6RDC - chains 1 and 6 of the 31 polymer chains in the assembly; structure by electron microscopy, 3.20 A resolution.

# Chain 1
Name: ATP synthase associated protein ASA1
Organism: Polytomella sp. Pringsheim 198.80
Reference sequence: Q85JD5 (Q85JD5_9CHLO); numbering as in UniProt (aligned over 1-618)
Chain sequence (618 residues; each row starts with the number of its first residue):
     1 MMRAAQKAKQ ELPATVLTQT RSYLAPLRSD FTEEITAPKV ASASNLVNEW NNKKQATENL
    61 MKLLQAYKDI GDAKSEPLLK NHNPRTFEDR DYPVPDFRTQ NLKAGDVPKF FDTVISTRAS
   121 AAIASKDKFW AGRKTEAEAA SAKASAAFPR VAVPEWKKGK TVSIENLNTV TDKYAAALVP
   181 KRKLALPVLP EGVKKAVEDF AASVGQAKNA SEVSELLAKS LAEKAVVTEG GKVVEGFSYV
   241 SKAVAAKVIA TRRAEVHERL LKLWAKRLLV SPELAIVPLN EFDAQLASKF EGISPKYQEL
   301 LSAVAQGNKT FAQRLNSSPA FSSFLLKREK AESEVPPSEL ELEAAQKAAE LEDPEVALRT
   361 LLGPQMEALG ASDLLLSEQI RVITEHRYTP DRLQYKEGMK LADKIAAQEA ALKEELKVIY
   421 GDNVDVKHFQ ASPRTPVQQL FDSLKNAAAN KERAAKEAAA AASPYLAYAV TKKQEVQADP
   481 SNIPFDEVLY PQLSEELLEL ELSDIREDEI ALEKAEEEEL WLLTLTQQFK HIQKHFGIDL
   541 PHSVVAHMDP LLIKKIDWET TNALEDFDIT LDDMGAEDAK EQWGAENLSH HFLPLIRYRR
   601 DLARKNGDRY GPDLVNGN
Disordered / not traced: 1-22, 618

# Chain 6
Name: Mitochondrial ATP synthase subunit ASA6
Organism: Polytomella sp. Pringsheim 198.80
Reference sequence: D7P897 (D7P897_9CHLO); numbering as in UniProt (aligned over 1-151)
Chain sequence (151 residues; numbered 1 to 151; the number before each row is that of its first residue):
     1 MMLRTLTRSS AVAGQAVRLF KTSAAAAEGN SVAGIIKSVN ETSGANLLSS LKTIKAQAAP
    61 IYPAAASSTG YSTQAKIALF GALSWILYRA DGQSKAHEWI VDLNLNVLQA AWLISFSSLI
   121 PFRAVYFAFR GMAPATASTL NGLKTFSSIS L
Disordered / not traced: 1-27

# How chain 1 and chain 6 interact
Residue-residue contacts (75; chain 1 residue first):
  E258(1) - G44(6)
  L261(1) - L47(6)
  K262(1) - V39(6)
  K262(1) - N40(6)  hydrogen bond (side chain-backbone)
  K262(1) - T42(6)  hydrogen bond (side chain-backbone)
  W264(1) - L151(6)  hydrophobic
  K266(1) - V39(6)
  K266(1) - N40(6)  hydrogen bond
  R267(1) - S150(6)  hydrogen bond (side chain-backbone)
  L269(1) - I35(6)  hydrophobic
  L269(1) - L51(6)
  L269(1) - I54(6)  hydrophobic
  L269(1) - K55(6)
  V270(1) - I35(6)  hydrophobic
  E273(1) - T145(6)
  L274(1) - I149(6)  hydrophobic
  F282(1) - F146(6)  hydrophobic
  F282(1) - I149(6)  hydrophobic
  F282(1) - L151(6)  hydrophobic
  F290(1) - K144(6)
  F290(1) - F146(6)  hydrophobic
  F290(1) - S147(6)
  Q298(1) - K144(6)
  Q298(1) - F146(6)
  L301(1) - T145(6)
  L301(1) - F146(6)  hydrophobic
  F311(1) - R130(6)
  L315(1) - Y126(6)
  L315(1) - F127(6)  hydrophobic
  A320(1) - Y126(6)
  F321(1) - Y126(6)  hydrophobic
  F321(1) - F127(6)  hydrophobic
  L325(1) - F122(6)
  L326(1) - F122(6)
  L326(1) - R123(6)
  L326(1) - Y126(6)  hydrophobic
  E329(1) - R123(6)  salt bridge
  K330(1) - R123(6)
  E334(1) - R123(6)  salt bridge
  E334(1) - F127(6)
  E352(1) - K55(6)  salt bridge
  D353(1) - K52(6)  salt bridge
  P354(1) - L51(6)
  P354(1) - K52(6)
  E355(1) - L48(6)
  L358(1) - L51(6)  hydrophobic
  R359(1) - L48(6)
  M366(1) - L48(6)  hydrophobic
  A515(1) - L151(6)
  E519(1) - I36(6)
  L520(1) - V32(6)  hydrophobic
  L520(1) - A33(6)
  L520(1) - I36(6)  hydrophobic
  L522(1) - S148(6)
  L522(1) - I149(6)
  L522(1) - S150(6)
  L523(1) - V32(6)
  T524(1) - N30(6)
  L525(1) - L143(6)
  T526(1) - L143(6)
  T526(1) - S148(6)
  Q527(1) - S31(6)
  Q527(1) - V32(6)
  Q527(1) - A58(6)
  F529(1) - L140(6)  hydrophobic
  F529(1) - G142(6)
  F529(1) - L143(6)  hydrophobic
  H531(1) - P60(6)
  H531(1) - Y62(6)
  I532(1) - L140(6)  hydrophobic
  Q533(1) - L140(6)  hydrogen bond (side chain-backbone)
  H535(1) - Y62(6)  hydrogen bond
  F536(1) - A135(6)
  G537(1) - R130(6)  hydrogen bond (backbone-side chain)
  H547(1) - E28(6)  salt bridge
Also at the interface, not in a pair above, chain 1 (59 interface residues in all): A265, S271, P272, Q285, L286, I293, S302, A331, S333, L351, K534, I538
Also at the interface, not in a pair above, chain 6 (40 interface residues in all): A124, T136, N141

# Summary
Chain 1 and chain 6 form an interface of 59 and 40 residues respectively, with 7 hydrogen bonds and 5 salt
bridges. Polar contacts include E329(1)-R123(6), E334(1)-R123(6) and E352(1)-K55(6).
Here chain 1 is ATP synthase associated protein ASA1 and chain 6 is Mitochondrial ATP synthase subunit ASA6,
both from Polytomella sp. Pringsheim 198.80. Entry 6RDC (CryoEM structure of Polytomella F-ATP synthase,
Primary rotary state 2, composite map) was determined by electron microscopy together with 6RD4, 6RD5, 6RD6,
6RD7, 6RD8, 6RD9 and 46 further entries from the same study.
